7VN9 - chains H and E of the 3 polymer chains in the assembly; structure by X-ray diffraction, 4.49 A resolution (low resolution: residue-level contacts below are approximate; hydrogen-bond / salt-bridge calls are withheld).

[Chain H]
Molecule: C04 Fab heavy chain
From: Homo sapiens
Notes: antibody fragment or engineered binder
Chain sequence (231 residues; row label = number of the first residue in the row):
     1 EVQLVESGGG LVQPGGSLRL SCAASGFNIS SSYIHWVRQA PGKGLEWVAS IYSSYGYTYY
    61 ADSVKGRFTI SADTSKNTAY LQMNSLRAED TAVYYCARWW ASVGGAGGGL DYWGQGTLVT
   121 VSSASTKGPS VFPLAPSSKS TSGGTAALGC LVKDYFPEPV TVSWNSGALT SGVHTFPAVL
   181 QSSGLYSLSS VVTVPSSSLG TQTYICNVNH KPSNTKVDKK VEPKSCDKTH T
Unresolved in the structure: 1, 140-143, 224-231
Disulfides: Cys22-Cys96, Cys150-Cys206

[Chain E]
Molecule: Spike glycoprotein S1
From: Human coronavirus 229E
Notes: fragment: receptor-binding domain
UniProtKB: P15423 (SPIKE_CVH22); residues 294-435 here = UniProt positions 294-435
Chain sequence (148 residues; row label = number of the first residue in the row):
   294 PVYHKHTFIV LYVDFKPQSG GGKCFNCYPA GVNITLANFN ETKGPLCVDT SHFTTKYVAV
   354 YANVGRWSAS INTGNCPFSF GKVNNFVKFG SVCFSLKDIP GGCAMPIVAN WAYSKYYTIG
   414 SLYVSWSDGD GITGVPQPVE GVENLYFQ
Unresolved in the structure: 294-295, 311-316, 436-441
Disulfides: Cys317-Cys320, Cys340-Cys386, Cys369-Cys396
Glycans and other covalent adducts: N-acetylglucosamine (NAG) linked to Asn326, Asn333
Sequence notes: expression tag (436-441)
UniProt features mapped onto this chain:
  - natural variant: Val295 (V295A: In strain: Isolate LRI 281), Thr300 (T300M: In strain: Isolate P100E), Asp307 (D307N: In strain: Isolate A162), Pro310 to Gln311 (sequence variant, change not given here; In strain: Isolate A162), Gly314 to Gly324 (sequence variant, change not given here; In strain: Isolate A162), Lys336 (K336N: In strain: Isolate LRI 281), Lys349 to Gly358 (sequence variant, change not given here; In strain: Isolate A162), Val401 (V401M: In strain: Isolate A162), Trp404 to Thr411 (sequence variant, change not given here; In strain: Isolate A162), Ser414 (S414T: In strain: Isolate P100E), Gly424 (G424V: In strain: Isolate A162), Gln430 (Q430K: In strain: Isolate A162)

[Interface between chain H and chain E]
Residue-residue contacts (19):
  Tyr33(H) with Pro393(E)
  Tyr52(H) with Pro393(E)
  Tyr55(H) with Asp391(E)
  Tyr57(H) with Lys390(E); Asp391(E)
  Tyr59(H) with Glu334(E); Thr335(E)
  Val103(H) with Trp419(E); Ser420(E); Asp421(E)
  Gly104(H) with Gly394(E)
  Gly105(H) with Pro393(E); Gly394(E); Ser418(E); Trp419(E)
  Ala106(H) with Ser418(E); Trp419(E); Ser420(E)
  Gly107(H) with Ser420(E)
Interface residues without a listed pair, chain E (15 interface residues in all): Gly337, Pro338, Ser384, Ile392, Gly395

[Overview]
10 residues of chain H and 15 residues of chain E are in contact. Covalently linked N-acetylglucosamine: at
Asn326(E) and Asn333(E).
Here chain H is C04 Fab heavy chain (Homo sapiens) and chain E is Spike glycoprotein S1 (Human coronavirus
229E). Entry 7VN9 (Crystal structure of human coronavirus 229E spike protein receptor-binding domain in
complex with C04 Fab) was determined by X-ray diffraction, deposited together with 7VMZ.
